4C5H - chains A and B; structure by X-ray diffraction, 3.20 A resolution.

== Chain A ==
Protein: Polycomb protein sfmbt
Organism: Drosophila melanogaster
Notes: fragment: 4mbt, residues 531-980
Reference sequence: Q9VK33 (SMBT_DROME); residue numbers follow UniProt; this construct covers 531-980
Chain sequence (451 residues; numbered 530 to 980; the number before each row is that of its first residue):
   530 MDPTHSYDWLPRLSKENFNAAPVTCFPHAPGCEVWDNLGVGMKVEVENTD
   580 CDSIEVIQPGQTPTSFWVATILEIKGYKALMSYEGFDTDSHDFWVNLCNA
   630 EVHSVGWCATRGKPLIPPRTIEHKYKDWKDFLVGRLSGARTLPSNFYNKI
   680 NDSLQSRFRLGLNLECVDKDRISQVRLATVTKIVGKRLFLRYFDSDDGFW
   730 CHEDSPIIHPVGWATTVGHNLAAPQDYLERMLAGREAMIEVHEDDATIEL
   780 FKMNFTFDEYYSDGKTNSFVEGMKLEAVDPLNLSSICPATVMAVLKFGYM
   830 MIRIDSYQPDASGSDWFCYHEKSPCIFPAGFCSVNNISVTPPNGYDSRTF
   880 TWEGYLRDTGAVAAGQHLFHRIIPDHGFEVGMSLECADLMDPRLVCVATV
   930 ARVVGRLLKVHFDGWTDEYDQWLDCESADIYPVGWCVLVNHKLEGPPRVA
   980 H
Not modelled in the structure: 530-533, 579-593, 978-980
Sequence notes: expression tag (530)
Reported in the primary citation:
  - mutagenesis - G635K/A638E: abolished binding to Polycomb protein pho (chain B)
  - mutagenesis - S633P/S673P: decreased binding to Polycomb protein pho (chain B)
  - mutagenesis - K655G/K658G/R669G: unchanged binding to Polycomb protein pho (chain B)

== Chain B ==
Protein: Polycomb protein pho
Organism: Drosophila melanogaster
Notes: fragment: spacer, residues 116-246
Reference sequence: Q8ST83 (PHO_DROME); numbering as in UniProt (aligned over 116-246)
Chain sequence (135 residues; row label = number of the first residue in the row):
   112 GAMADINTEESGVVDKNSPFLTLGTTILNSNGKSRRWEQKLVHIKTMEGE
   162 FSVTMWASGISDDEYSGSDQIVGASDLLKGKEEFGIDGFTSQQNKEYQKM
   212 ESKFTNAQTLEMPHPISSVQIMDHLIKERGNLSQE
Not modelled in the structure: 112-144, 171-246
Sequence notes: expression tag (112-115)

== Chain A / chain B interface ==
Contacting residue pairs (30):
  Asp-565(A) / Arg-146(B)
  Asn-566(A) / Arg-146(B)
  Asn-566(A) / Ser-169(B)  hydrogen bond (side chain-backbone)
  Lys-572(A) / Met-166(B)
  Val-634(A) / Val-153(B)
  Val-634(A) / Met-166(B)  hydrophobic
  Gly-635(A) / Val-153(B)
  Gly-635(A) / His-154(B)
  Ala-638(A) / His-154(B)
  Lys-642(A) / Lys-156(B)
  Pro-643(A) / Lys-156(B)
  Leu-644(A) / Ile-155(B)  hydrophobic
  Leu-644(A) / Lys-156(B)  hydrogen bond (backbone-backbone)
  Val-662(A) / Phe-162(B)  hydrophobic
  Val-662(A) / Val-164(B)  hydrophobic
  Leu-665(A) / Ile-155(B)  hydrophobic
  Leu-665(A) / Val-164(B)
  Leu-665(A) / Thr-165(B)
  Leu-665(A) / Met-166(B)
  Ser-666(A) / Val-164(B)
  Gly-667(A) / Thr-165(B)  hydrogen bond (backbone-backbone)
  Gly-667(A) / Trp-167(B)
  Ala-668(A) / Met-166(B)
  Ala-668(A) / Trp-167(B)  hydrogen bond (backbone-backbone)
  Arg-669(A) / Trp-148(B)
  Arg-669(A) / Met-166(B)
  Arg-669(A) / Trp-167(B)
  Thr-670(A) / Met-166(B)
  Thr-670(A) / Trp-167(B)  hydrogen bond (backbone-backbone)
  Thr-670(A) / Ala-168(B)
Interface residues without a listed pair, chain A (21 interface residues in all): Gly-641, Lys-658, Leu-661, Leu-671, Pro-672
Interface residues without a listed pair, chain B (15 interface residues in all): Thr-157, Gly-170
The authors on this interface:
  - hot spots on chain A (mutagenesis) - A638E: decreased binding to chain E

== Summary ==
The interface between chain A and chain B involves 21 residues on one side and 15 on the other; the contacts
include 5 hydrogen bonds. Polar pairs include Asn-566(A)/Ser-169(B), Leu-644(A)/Lys-156(B) and
Gly-667(A)/Thr-165(B). From the paper: G635K/A638E of chain A abolish binding to Polycomb protein pho (chain
B); S633P/S673P of chain A reduce binding to Polycomb protein pho (chain B); 4 substitutions were tested in
all.
Chain A is Polycomb protein sfmbt and chain B is Polycomb protein pho, both from Drosophila melanogaster; the
structure, Crystal structure of the minimal Pho-Sfmbt complex (P3121 spacegroup), was determined by X-ray
diffraction together with 4C5E, 4C5G and 4C5I from the same study.
